PDB entry 2AJX | X-ray diffraction, 1.85 A resolution | chains L and H

# Chain L
Name: Antibody 7A1 Fab'
Organism: Mus musculus
Notes: fragment: immunoglobulin igg1 kappa light chain; antibody fragment or engineered binder
Amino-acid sequence (216 residues; row label = number of the first residue in the row; a row labelled like 27A-27E holds insertion residues (27A, then the next letters in order)):
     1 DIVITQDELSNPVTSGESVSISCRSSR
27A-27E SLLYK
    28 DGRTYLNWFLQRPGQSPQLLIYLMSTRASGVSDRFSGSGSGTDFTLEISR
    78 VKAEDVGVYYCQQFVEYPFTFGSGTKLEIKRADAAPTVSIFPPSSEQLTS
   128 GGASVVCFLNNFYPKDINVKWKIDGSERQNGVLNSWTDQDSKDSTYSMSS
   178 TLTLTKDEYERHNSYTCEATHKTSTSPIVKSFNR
Cystine bridges: Cys23-Cys88, Cys134-Cys194
Ligand contacts: TGN (3-(hydroxy-phenyl-phosphinoyloxy)-8-methyl-8-aza-bicyclo[3.2.1]octane-2-carboxylic acid methyl ester): Tyr27D, Tyr32, Phe91, Val92, Glu93, Tyr94, Phe96
Reported in the primary citation:
  - conformationally variable residues (loop rearrangement): Leu27C to Tyr32

# Chain H
Name: Antibody 7A1 Fab'
Organism: Mus musculus
Notes: fragment: immunoglobulin igg1 heavy chain; antibody fragment or engineered binder
Amino-acid sequence (219 residues; each row starts with the number of its first residue; note: 15 numbers in that range are skipped by the numbering (no residue carries them; nothing is unmodelled there); a row labelled like 82A-82C holds insertion residues (82A, then the next letters in order)):
     1 EVKLSESGPGLVKPSQSLSLTCTVTGYSITTNYAW
   35A T
    36 WIRQFPGNKLEWMGYIRSSVITRYNPSLKSRISITQDTSKNQFFLQL
82A-82C NSV
    83 TTEDTATYYCARYDYYGN
100A-100B TG
   101 DYWGQGTSVTVSSAKTTPPSVYPLAPGTAA
   133 LKSSMVTLGCLVKGYFPEPVTV
   156 TW
   162 NSGSLSSG
   171 VHTFPAVLQS
   183 DLYTLTSSVTVPSS
   199 TW
   202 PSQTVTCNVAHPASSTKVDKKI
   226 VPR
Cystine bridges: Cys22-Cys92, Cys142-Cys208
Ligand contacts: TGN (3-(hydroxy-phenyl-phosphinoyloxy)-8-methyl-8-aza-bicyclo[3.2.1]octane-2-carboxylic acid methyl ester): Ala34, Tyr50, Arg52, Tyr95, Asp96, Tyr97
Reported in the primary citation:
  - conformationally variable residues (loop rearrangement, side-chain flip): Arg52 to Arg58

# Interface between chain L and chain H
Pairs across the interface (76):
  Arg30(L) - Tyr98(H)
  Tyr32(L) - Tyr97(H)
  Tyr32(L) - Tyr98(H)
  Asn34(L) - Gly99(H)  hydrogen bond (side chain-backbone)
  Phe36(L) - Tyr95(H)
  Phe36(L) - Thr100A(H)
  Phe36(L) - Trp103(H)  hydrophobic
  Gln38(L) - Gln39(H)  hydrogen bond
  Gln38(L) - Tyr91(H)  hydrogen bond
  Gln42(L) - Tyr91(H)
  Ser43(L) - Tyr91(H)
  Ser43(L) - Gly104(H)  hydrogen bond (side chain-backbone)
  Ser43(L) - Gln105(H)
  Pro44(L) - Trp103(H)
  Gln45(L) - Asp101(H)  hydrogen bond
  Leu46(L) - Asn100(H)
  Leu46(L) - Thr100A(H)
  Leu46(L) - Gly100B(H)
  Tyr49(L) - Tyr98(H)
  Tyr49(L) - Asn100(H)
  Leu50(L) - Tyr98(H)  hydrophobic
  Tyr87(L) - Gln39(H)  hydrogen bond
  Tyr87(L) - Asn43(H)  hydrogen bond (side chain-backbone)
  Tyr87(L) - Leu45(H)  hydrophobic
  Gln89(L) - Tyr95(H)  hydrogen bond
  Phe91(L) - Tyr95(H)  hydrophobic
  Phe91(L) - Asp96(H)
  Phe91(L) - Tyr97(H)
  Phe91(L) - Gly99(H)
  Tyr94(L) - Trp47(H)  hydrophobic
  Tyr94(L) - Tyr50(H)
  Tyr94(L) - Arg58(H)  hydrogen bond
  Pro95(L) - Trp47(H)  hydrophobic
  Pro95(L) - Asn60(H)
  Pro95(L) - Pro61(H)
  Phe96(L) - Trp47(H)
  Phe98(L) - Ile37(H)  hydrophobic
  Phe98(L) - Leu45(H)  hydrophobic
  Phe98(L) - Tyr95(H)
  Ser116(L) - Thr139(H)
  Phe118(L) - Leu124(H)
  Phe118(L) - Ala125(H)
  Phe118(L) - Pro126(H)
  Phe118(L) - Thr139(H)
  Pro119(L) - Ala125(H)
  Pro120(L) - Arg228(H)  hydrogen bond (backbone-side chain)
  Ser121(L) - Tyr122(H)
  Ser121(L) - Pro123(H)
  Glu123(L) - Tyr122(H)
  Glu123(L) - Pro123(H)
  Glu123(L) - Lys221(H)  salt bridge
  Gln124(L) - Tyr122(H)
  Gln124(L) - Lys145(H)
  Ser127(L) - Tyr122(H)
  Ser131(L) - Leu143(H)
  Val133(L) - Leu124(H)  hydrophobic
  Phe135(L) - Leu124(H)  hydrophobic
  Phe135(L) - Phe174(H)  hydrophobic
  Phe135(L) - Thr188(H)
  Phe135(L) - Ser189(H)
  Phe135(L) - Ser190(H)
  Asn137(L) - His172(H)
  Asn137(L) - Phe174(H)
  Asn137(L) - Ser190(H)  hydrogen bond
  Asn138(L) - His172(H)
  Leu160(L) - Gln179(H)
  Asn161(L) - Val177(H)
  Ser162(L) - Phe174(H)
  Ser162(L) - Pro175(H)  hydrogen bond (side chain-backbone)
  Trp163(L) - Pro175(H)
  Thr164(L) - Phe174(H)
  Ser174(L) - His172(H)  hydrogen bond
  Ser174(L) - Phe174(H)
  Met175(L) - Phe174(H)
  Ser176(L) - Phe174(H)
  Ser176(L) - Thr188(H)
Interface residues without a listed pair, chain L (44 interface residues in all): Tyr27D, Ala55, Thr178, Thr180
Interface residues without a listed pair, chain H (44 interface residues in all): Glu46, Gly127, Leu140, Gly141

# Summary
The chain L/chain H interface involves 44 residues from each chain; the contacts include 13 hydrogen bonds and
1 salt bridge. Polar pairs include Glu123(L)-Lys221(H), Asn34(L)-Gly99(H) and Gln38(L)-Gln39(H). Compound TGN
is bound between chain L and chain H. From the paper: conformational variability at Leu27C(L) and Arg52(H).
Here chain L is Antibody 7A1 Fab' and chain H is Antibody 7A1 Fab', both from Mus musculus. Entry 2AJX
(Crystal Structure of Cocaine catalytic Antibody 7A1 Fab' in Complex with Transition State Analog) was
determined by X-ray diffraction, deposited together with 2AJS, 2AJU, 2AJV, 2AJY, 2AJZ and 2AK1.
